8RMD - chains I and E of the 9 polymer chains in the assembly; structure by electron microscopy, 2.52 A resolution.

== Chain I ==
Molecule: Ferredoxin-2, mitochondrial
Source organism: Homo sapiens
UniProtKB: Q6P4F2 (FDX2_HUMAN); residues 69-186 here correspond to UniProt positions 66-183 (UniProt number = residue number - 3)
Amino-acid sequence (121 residues; numbered 66 to 186; the number before each row is that of its first residue):
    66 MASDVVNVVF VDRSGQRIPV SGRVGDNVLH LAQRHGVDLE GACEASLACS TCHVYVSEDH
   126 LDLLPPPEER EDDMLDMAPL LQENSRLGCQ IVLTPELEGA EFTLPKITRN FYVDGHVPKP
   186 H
Unresolved in the structure: 66-68, 172-186
Differences from the reference sequence: initiating methionine (66); expression tag (67-68)
Swiss-Prot annotation at these positions:
  - binding site ([2Fe-2S] cluster): Cys108, Cys114, Cys117, Cys154
Metal / ion sites: 2Fe-2S cluster Fe: Cys108, Cys114, Cys117, Cys154
Residues lining bound ligands: 2Fe-2S cluster (FES): Leu94, Gly106, Ala107, Cys108, Glu109, Ala110, Leu112, Ala113, Cys114, Ser115, Cys117, Leu152, Cys154
From the paper describing this entry:
  - mutagenesis - D137A/D138A, N175A: decreased catalytic activity
  - mutagenesis - H186DEL: increased catalytic activity on [2Fe-2S] cluster synthesis

== Chain E ==
Molecule: Isoform Mitochondrial of Cysteine desulfurase
Source organism: Homo sapiens
Notes: EC 2.8.1.7
UniProtKB: Q9Y697 (NFS1_HUMAN); residue numbers follow UniProt; this construct covers 56-457
Amino-acid sequence (404 residues; row label = number of the first residue in the row):
    54 MSLRPLYMDV QATTPLDPRV LDAMLPYLIN YYGNPHSRTH AYGWESEAAM ERARQQVASL
   114 IGADPREIIF TSGATESNNI AIKGVARFYR SRKKHLITTQ TEHKCVLDSC RSLEAEGFQV
   174 TYLPVQKSGI IDLKELEAAI QPDTSLVSVM TVNNEIGVKQ PIAEIGRICS SRKVYFHTDA
   234 AQAVGKIPLD VNDMKIDLMS ISGHKIYGPK GVGAIYIRRR PRVRVEALQS GGGQERGMRS
   294 GTVPTPLVVG LGAACEVAQQ EMEYDHKRIS KLSERLIQNI MKSLPDVVMN GDPKHHYPGC
   354 INLSFAYVEG ESLLMALKDV ALSSGSACTS ASLEPSYVLR AIGTDEDLAH SSIRFGIGRF
   414 TTEEEVDYTV EKCIQHVKRL REMSPLWEMV QDGIDLKSIK WTQH
Unresolved in the structure: 54-55, 456-457
Differences from the reference sequence: initiating methionine (54); expression tag (55)
Modified / non-standard residues: Lys258 ((2S)-2-amino-6-[[3-hydroxy-2-methyl-5-(phosphonooxymethyl)pyridin-4-yl]methylideneamino]hexanoic acid; LLP)
Swiss-Prot annotation at these positions:
  - active site: Cys381 (Cysteine persulfide intermediate)
  - binding site (pyridoxal 5'-phosphate): Ala127, Thr128, Gln235, Ser255, His257, Thr295
  - binding site ([2Fe-2S] cluster): Cys381
  - binding site (Zn(2+)): Cys381
  - modified residue: Lys258 (N6-(pyridoxal phosphate)lysine), Cys381 (Cysteine persulfide)
Metal / ion sites: Fe2+: Cys381 (shared with 3 residues of chain H)
From the paper describing this entry:
  - mutagenesis - R271A/R272A/R273A/R275A/R277A: abolished catalytic activity

== Chain I / chain E interface ==
Contacting residue pairs - 19 pairs, chain I then chain E:
  Glu123(I) - Arg145(E)
  Pro132(I) - Arg273(E)  hydrogen bond (backbone-side chain)
  Glu133(I) - Arg273(E)
  Glu134(I) - Arg119(E)  salt bridge
  Glu134(I) - Arg272(E)  salt bridge
  Glu134(I) - Arg273(E)
  Glu134(I) - Arg275(E)
  Asp137(I) - Arg275(E)
  Asp137(I) - Arg277(E)  salt bridge
  Asp138(I) - Arg272(E)  salt bridge
  Asp138(I) - Arg275(E)  salt bridge
  Leu140(I) - Arg277(E)
  Asp141(I) - Arg275(E)  salt bridge
  Leu146(I) - Arg277(E)
  Gln147(I) - Phe141(E)
  Glu148(I) - Phe141(E)
  Glu148(I) - Tyr142(E)
  Glu148(I) - Ser144(E)
  Glu148(I) - Arg145(E)  salt bridge
Interface residues without a listed pair, chain I (12 interface residues in all): Asp127
Interface residues without a listed pair, chain E (10 interface residues in all): Arg143
The authors on this interface:
  - interface residues, chain E: Arg272(E), Arg275(E), Arg277(E)

== Summary ==
12 residues of chain I face 10 of chain E across their interface, with 1 hydrogen bond and 7 salt bridges.
Polar contacts include Glu134(I)-Arg119(E), Glu134(I)-Arg272(E) and Asp137(I)-Arg277(E). From the paper:
D137A/D138A and N175A of chain I reduce catalytic activity; interface residues Arg272(E), Arg275(E) and
Arg277(E); 4 substitutions were tested in all.
Chain I is Ferredoxin-2, mitochondrial and chain E is Isoform Mitochondrial of Cysteine desulfurase, both from
Homo sapiens; the structure, Structure of the FDX2-bound core ISC complex (distal conformation), was
determined by electron microscopy together with 8RMC, 8RME, 8RMF and 8RMG from the same study.
